3ILZ - chain A; structure by X-ray diffraction, 1.85 A resolution.

# Chain A
Molecule: Thyroid hormone receptor, alpha isoform 1 variant
From: Homo sapiens
Reference sequence: Q59FW3 (Q59FW3_HUMAN); residues 148-410 here correspond to UniProt positions 135-397 (UniProt number = residue number - 13)
Amino-acid sequence (267 residues; row label = number of the first residue in the row):
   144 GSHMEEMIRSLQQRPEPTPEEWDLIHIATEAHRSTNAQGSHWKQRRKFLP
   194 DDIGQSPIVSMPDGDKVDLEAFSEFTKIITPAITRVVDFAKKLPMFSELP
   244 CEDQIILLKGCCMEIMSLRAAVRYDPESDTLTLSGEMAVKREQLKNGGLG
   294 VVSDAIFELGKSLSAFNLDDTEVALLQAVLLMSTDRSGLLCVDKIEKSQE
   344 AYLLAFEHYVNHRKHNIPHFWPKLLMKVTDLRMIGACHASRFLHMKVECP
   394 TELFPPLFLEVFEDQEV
Differences from the reference sequence: expression tag (144-147)
Modified positions: Cys244, Cys334, Cys380, Cys392 (s-(dimethylarsenic)cysteine; CAS)
Small-molecule neighbours: B72 ({4-[4-hydroxy-3-(1-methylethyl)benzyl]-3,5-dimethylphenoxy}acetic acid): Phe215, Phe218, Thr219, Ile221, Ile222, Ala225, Arg228, Met256, Met259, Ser260, Arg262, Ala263, Arg266, Leu276, Ser277, Gly278, Leu287, Gly290, Gly291, Leu292, Ile299, His381, Met388, Phe401
From the paper describing this entry:
  - binding site for B72: Arg228, Arg262, Arg266, Ser277, His381
  - contacts within the chain: Arg228-Ser277 (backbone contact), Ile221-Ser277 (hydrogen bond)
  - conformationally variable residues (side-chain flip): Arg228, Ser277
  - specificity-determining residues: Ser277

# Summary
Bound to chain A: compound B72. From the paper: a binding site for B72 at Arg228, Arg262 and Arg266 among
others; the specificity determinant Ser277.
Chain A is Thyroid hormone receptor, alpha isoform 1 variant (Homo sapiens); the structure, Structure of
TR-alfa bound to selective thyromimetic GC-1 in P212121 space group, was determined by X-ray diffraction (same
publication as 3IMY and 3HZF).
